PDB entry 7Q05 | X-ray diffraction, 2.08 A resolution | chains C and F of the 7 polymer chains in the assembly

# Chain C
Name: Terephthalate 1,2-dioxygenase, terminal oxygenase component subunit beta 1
Organism: Comamonas sp
Notes: EC 1.14.12.15
UniProtKB: Q3C1E2 (TPDB1_COMSP); residue numbers follow UniProt; this construct covers 1-154
Sequence (154 residues; each row starts with the number of its first residue):
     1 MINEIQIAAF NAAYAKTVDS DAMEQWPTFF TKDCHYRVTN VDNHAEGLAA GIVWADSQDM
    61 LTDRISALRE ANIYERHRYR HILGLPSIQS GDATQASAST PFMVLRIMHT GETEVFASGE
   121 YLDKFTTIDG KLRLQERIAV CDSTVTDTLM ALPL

# Chain F
Name: Terephthalate 1,2-dioxygenase, terminal oxygenase component subunit alpha 2
Organism: Comamonas sp
Notes: EC 1.14.12.15
UniProtKB: Q3C1D5 (TPDA2_COMSP); residues 1-413 here = UniProt positions 1-413
Sequence (428 residues; numbered -1 to 426; the number before each row is that of its first residue; numbers below 1 keep their minus sign (Met-1 is residue -1)):
    -1 MGMQESIIQW HGATNTRVPF GIYTDTANAD QEQQRIYRGE VWNYLCLESE IPGAGDFRTT
    59 FAGETPIVVV RDADQEIYAF ENRCAHRGAL IALEKSGRTD SFQCVYHAWS YNRQGDLTGV
   119 AFEKGVKGQG GMPASFCKEE HGPRKLRVAV FCGLVFGSFS EDVPSIEDYL GPEICERIER
   179 VLHKPVEVIG RFTQKLPNNW KLYFENVKDS YHASLLHMFF TTFELNRLSQ KGGVIVDESG
   239 GHHVSYSMID RGAKDDSYKD QAIRSDNERY RLKDPSLLEG FEEFEDGVTL QILSVFPGFV
   299 LQQIQNSIAV RQLLPKSISS SELNWTYLGY ADDSAEQRKV RLKQANLIGP AGFISMEDGA
   359 VGGFVQRGIA GAANLDAVIE MGGDHEGSSE GRATETSVRG FWKAYRKHMG QEMQAENLYF
   419 QGHHHHHH
Not modelled in the structure: -1 to 3, 222-226, 248-268, 414-426
Differences from the reference sequence: initiating methionine (-1); expression tag (0, 414-426)
Bound ions: 2Fe-2S cluster Fe: Cys82, His84, Cys102, His105; Fe ion near His215 (its only coordinating residue here)
Residues lining bound ligands:
  - 2Fe-2S cluster (FES): Cys82, His84, Arg85, Gly86, Ala87, Cys102, Tyr104, His105, Ala106, Trp107
  - terephthalic acid (UB7): Tyr201, Asn204, Val205, Ser208, Ala211, Ser243, Leu288, Ile290, Arg309, Asp356, Arg390
Curated features (UniProtKB/Swiss-Prot):
  - binding site ([2Fe-2S] cluster): Cys82, His84, Cys102, His105
What the authors report for this chain:
  - binding site for terephthalic acid: Ser243, Ile290, Arg309, Arg390
  - catalytic residues: Arg309
  - specificity-determining residues: Asn224, Ser243, Arg390 (by similarity / conservation)

# Interface between chain C and chain F
Residue-residue contacts - 70 pairs, chain C then chain F:
  Thr39(C) - Phe190(F)
  Asn40(C) - Arg189(F)  hydrogen bond (side chain-backbone)
  Asn40(C) - Phe190(F)
  Asp42(C) - Lys93(F)  salt bridge
  Asn43(C) - Gly188(F)
  Asn43(C) - Arg189(F)  hydrogen bond (side chain-backbone)
  Asn43(C) - Phe190(F)
  Glu46(C) - Arg189(F)  salt bridge
  Leu48(C) - Val186(F)
  Leu48(C) - Ile187(F)
  Leu48(C) - Arg189(F)
  Ala49(C) - Ile187(F)  hydrogen bond (backbone-backbone)
  Ala49(C) - Leu340(F)
  Ala50(C) - Ile187(F)  hydrogen bond (backbone-backbone)
  Ala50(C) - Phe190(F)
  Ala50(C) - Tyr325(F)  hydrophobic
  Ala50(C) - Leu340(F)  hydrophobic
  Gly51(C) - Phe190(F)
  Ile52(C) - Phe190(F)  hydrophobic
  Ile52(C) - Pro348(F)  hydrophobic
  Ile52(C) - Ala349(F)  hydrophobic
  Val53(C) - Asn344(F)
  Trp54(C) - Leu340(F)
  Trp54(C) - Lys341(F)
  Trp54(C) - Asn344(F)  hydrogen bond (backbone-side chain)
  Asp56(C) - Lys337(F)
  Asp56(C) - Lys341(F)  salt bridge
  Ser57(C) - Asp272(F)  hydrogen bond
  Asp59(C) - Lys271(F)  salt bridge
  Asp59(C) - Asp272(F)
  Met60(C) - Asp272(F)
  Met60(C) - Asn344(F)
  Thr62(C) - Lys271(F)
  Asp63(C) - Leu270(F)
  Asp63(C) - Lys271(F)  hydrogen bond (side chain-backbone)
  Asp63(C) - Asp272(F)  hydrogen bond (side chain-backbone)
  Arg64(C) - Asn344(F)  hydrogen bond
  Arg64(C) - Ala349(F)  hydrogen bond (side chain-backbone)
  Arg64(C) - Phe351(F)
  Ala67(C) - Phe351(F)  hydrophobic
  Glu70(C) - Thr220(F)
  Ala71(C) - His215(F)
  Ala71(C) - Met216(F)
  Ala71(C) - Thr220(F)
  Ala71(C) - Glu355(F)
  Asn72(C) - Phe351(F)  hydrogen bond (side chain-backbone)
  Asn72(C) - Met354(F)
  Asn72(C) - Glu355(F)  hydrogen bond
  Ile73(C) - Glu355(F)  hydrogen bond (backbone-side chain)
  Glu75(C) - Phe362(F)
  Glu75(C) - Arg365(F)  salt bridge
  Thr144(C) - Phe190(F)
  Thr144(C) - Thr191(F)  hydrogen bond (backbone-backbone)
  Val145(C) - Thr191(F)
  Val145(C) - Lys193(F)
  Thr146(C) - Thr191(F)  hydrogen bond (backbone-backbone)
  Thr146(C) - Gln192(F)
  Thr146(C) - Lys193(F)  hydrogen bond (backbone-backbone)
  Asp147(C) - Lys193(F)
  Thr148(C) - Gln192(F)  hydrogen bond (backbone-side chain)
  Thr148(C) - Lys193(F)  hydrogen bond (backbone-backbone)
  Thr148(C) - Pro195(F)
  Thr148(C) - Gly357(F)
  Leu149(C) - Pro348(F)
  Leu149(C) - Met354(F)
  Leu149(C) - Ala358(F)  hydrophobic
  Met150(C) - Pro348(F)  hydrogen bond (backbone-backbone)
  Met150(C) - Ala349(F)
  Met150(C) - Met354(F)
  Ala151(C) - Met354(F)  hydrophobic
Also at the interface, not in a pair above, chain C (36 interface residues in all): Val38, Ser66, Tyr74
Also at the interface, not in a pair above, chain F (36 interface residues in all): Leu194, Leu214, Phe217, Phe221, Arg269, Gly350

# In short
Chain C and chain F each contribute 36 residues to their interface, with 19 hydrogen bonds and 5 salt bridges.
Polar contacts include Asp42(C)-Lys93(F), Glu46(C)-Arg189(F) and Asp56(C)-Lys341(F). Chain F binds 2Fe-2S
cluster and terephthalic acid. From the paper: the catalytic residue Arg309(F); a binding site for
terephthalic acid at Ser243(F), Ile290(F) and Arg309(F) among others.
Chain C is Terephthalate 1,2-dioxygenase, terminal oxygenase component subunit beta 1 and chain F is
Terephthalate 1,2-dioxygenase, terminal oxygenase component subunit alpha 2, both from Comamonas sp; the
structure, Crystal structure of TPADO in complex with TPA, was determined by X-ray diffraction together with
7Q04 and 7Q06 from the same study.
